PDB entry 6JMR | electron microscopy, 4.10 A resolution (low resolution: residue-level contacts below are approximate; hydrogen-bond / salt-bridge calls are withheld) | chains E and B of the 5 polymer chains in the assembly

Chain E:
Name: Antibody
From: Mus musculus
Notes: antibody fragment or engineered binder
Amino-acid sequence (220 residues; each row starts with the number of its first residue):
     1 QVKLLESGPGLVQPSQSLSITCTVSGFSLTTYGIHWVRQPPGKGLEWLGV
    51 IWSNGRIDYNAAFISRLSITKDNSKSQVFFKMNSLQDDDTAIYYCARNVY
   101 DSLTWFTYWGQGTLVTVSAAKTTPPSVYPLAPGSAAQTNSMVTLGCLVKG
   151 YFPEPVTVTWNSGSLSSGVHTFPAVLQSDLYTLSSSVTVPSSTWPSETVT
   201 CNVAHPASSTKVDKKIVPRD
Unresolved in the structure: 135-139
Cystine bridges: C22-C95, C146-C201

Chain B:
Name: 4F2 cell-surface antigen heavy chain
From: Homo sapiens
UniProtKB: P08195 (4F2_HUMAN); numbering as in UniProt (aligned over 2-630)
Amino-acid sequence (631 residues; numbered 0 to 630; the number before each row is that of its first residue; numbering starts at 0):
     0 GSELQPPEASIAVVSIPRQLPGSHSEAGVQGLSAGDDSELGSHCVAQTGL
    50 ELLASGDPLPSASQNAEMIETGSDCVTQAGLQLLASSDPPALASKNAEVT
   100 GTMSQDTEVDMKEVELNELEPEKQPMNAASGAAMSLAGAEKNGLVKIKVA
   150 EDEAEAAAAAKFTGLSKEELLKVAGSPGWVRTRWALLLLFWLGWLGMLAG
   200 AVVIIVRAPRCRELPAQKWWHTGALYRIGDLQAFQGHGAGNLAGLKGRLD
   250 YLSSLKVKGLVLGPIHKNQKDDVAQTDLLQIDPNFGSKEDFDSLLQSAKK
   300 KSIRVILDLTPNYRGENSWFSTQVDTVATKVKDALEFWLQAGVDGFQVRD
   350 IENLKDASSFLAEWQNITKGFSEDRLLIAGTNSSDLQQILSLLESNKDLL
   400 LTSSYLSDSGSTGEHTKSLVTQYLNATGNRWCSWSLSQARLLTSFLPAQL
   450 LRLYQLMLFTLPGTPVFSYGDEIGLDAAALPGQPMEAPVMLWDESSFPDI
   500 PGAVSANMTVKGQSEDPGSLLSLFRRLSDQRSKERSLLHGDFHAFSAGPG
   550 LFSYIRHWDQNERFLVVLNFGDVGLSAGLQASDLPASASLPAKADLLLST
   600 QPGREEGSPLELERLKLEPHEGLLLRFPYAA
Unresolved in the structure: 0-209
Sequence notes: expression tag (0-1)
Covalent attachments: N-acetylglucosamine (NAG) linked to N365, N381, N424, N506
Swiss-Prot annotation at these positions:
  - modified residue: S103 (Phosphoserine), T106 (Phosphothreonine), S134 (Phosphoserine), S165 (Phosphoserine), S406 (Phosphoserine), S408 (Phosphoserine), S410 (Phosphoserine), S527 (Phosphoserine), S531 (Phosphoserine)
  - glycosylation (N-linked (GlcNAc...) asparagine): N365, N381, N424 (complex), N506
  - cross-link (Glycyl lysine isopeptide (Lys-Gly)): K147 (interchain with G-Cter in ubiquitin), K166 (interchain with G-Cter in SUMO2)
  - mutagenesis: R182 (R182A/E/K/L: Strongly decreased leucine transport activity), C210 (C210S: Abolishes dimerization, leucine uptake and interaction with beta-1 integrins), Q234 to A630 (Nearly abolishes leucine transport activity), N365 (N365Q: Impairs both the stability and the trafficking of SLC3A2 to the plasma membrane; when associated with Q-381; Q-424 and Q-506), N381 (N381Q: Impairs both the stability and the trafficking of SLC3A2 to the plasma membrane; when associated with Q-365; Q-424 and Q-506), N424 (N424Q: Impairs both the stability and the trafficking of SLC3A2 to the plasma membrane; when associated with Q-365 Q-381 and Q-506), C431 (C431S: No effect on dimerization, leucine uptake or interaction with beta-1 integrins), N506 (N506Q: Impairs both the stability and the trafficking of SLC3A2 to the plasma membrane; when associated with Q-365 Q-381 and Q-424), K532 (K532E: Strongly decreased leucine transport activity)

Chain E / chain B interface:
Contacting residue pairs (12; chain E residue first):
  W52(E) with P480(B); G481(B)
  N54(E) with G481(B); P483(B)
  R56(E) with A476(B); A477(B); A478(B); L479(B); Q482(B)
  D58(E) with P480(B)
  D101(E) with D498(B)
  S102(E) with D498(B)
Also at the interface, not in a pair above, chain E (7 interface residues in all): L103
Also at the interface, not in a pair above, chain B (10 interface residues in all): I499
The authors on this interface:
  - epitope / paratope residues, chain E: R56(E)
  - epitope / paratope residues, chain B: A476(B)

Overview:
7 residues of chain E and 10 residues of chain B are in contact. N-acetylglucosamine is covalently linked to
N365(B), N381(B), N424(B) and N506(B). From UniProt: 10 mutagenesis sites on chain B. From the paper:
epitope/paratope residues R56(E) and A476(B).
Here chain E is Antibody (Mus musculus) and chain B is 4F2 cell-surface antigen heavy chain (Homo sapiens).
Entry 6JMR (CD98hc extracellular domain bound to HBJ127 Fab and MEM-108 Fab) was determined by electron
microscopy.
